Entry 8AFU (X-ray diffraction, 1.99 A resolution); this record covers chain A.

# Chain A
Molecule: N-acetyl-gamma-glutamyl-phosphate reductase
Source organism: Denitrovibrio acetiphilus DSM 12809
Notes: EC 1.2.1.38
UniProtKB: D4H3H4 (D4H3H4_DENA2); residue numbers follow UniProt; this construct covers 1-334
Sequence (355 residues; each row starts with the number of its first residue; numbers below 1 keep their minus sign (Met-20 is residue -20)):
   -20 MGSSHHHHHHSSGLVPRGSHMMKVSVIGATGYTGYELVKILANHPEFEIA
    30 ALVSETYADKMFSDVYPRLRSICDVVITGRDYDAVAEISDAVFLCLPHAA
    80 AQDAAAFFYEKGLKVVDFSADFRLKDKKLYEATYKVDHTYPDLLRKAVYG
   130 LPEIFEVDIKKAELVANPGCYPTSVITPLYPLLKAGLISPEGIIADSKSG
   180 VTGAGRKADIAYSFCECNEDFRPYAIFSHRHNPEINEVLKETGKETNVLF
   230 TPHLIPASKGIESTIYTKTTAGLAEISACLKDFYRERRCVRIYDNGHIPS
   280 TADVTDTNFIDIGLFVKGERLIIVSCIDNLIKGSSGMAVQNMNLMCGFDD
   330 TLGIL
Not modelled in the structure: -20 to -5
Construct notes: initiating methionine (-20); expression tag (-19 to 0)
Bound ions: Na+: Leu20, Ala21, His23, Phe26
Reported in the primary citation:
  - catalytic residues: Cys149 (proposed by the authors, not directly observed)
  - mutagenesis - S178V/G182V, S178V/G182V/L233I, G182V: increased catalytic activity
  - mutagenesis - G182V: increased binding to NADPH

# Overview
Leu20, Ala21, His23 and Phe26 coordinate Na+. The paper reports the catalytic residue Cys149; S178V/G182V,
S178V/G182V/L233I and G182V increase catalytic activity.
Chain A is N-acetyl-gamma-glutamyl-phosphate reductase (Denitrovibrio acetiphilus DSM 12809); the structure,
DaArgC - N-acetyl-gamma-glutamyl-phosphate Reductase of Denitrovibrio acetiphilus, was determined by X-ray
diffraction, deposited together with 8AFV.
